Entry 2K2R (solution NMR); this record covers chains A and B.

[Chain A]
Protein: Alpha-parvin
Organism: Homo sapiens
UniProtKB: Q9NVD7 (PARVA_HUMAN); residues 1-129 here correspond to UniProt positions 244-372 (UniProt number = residue number + 243)
Amino-acid sequence (129 residues; row label = number of the first residue in the row):
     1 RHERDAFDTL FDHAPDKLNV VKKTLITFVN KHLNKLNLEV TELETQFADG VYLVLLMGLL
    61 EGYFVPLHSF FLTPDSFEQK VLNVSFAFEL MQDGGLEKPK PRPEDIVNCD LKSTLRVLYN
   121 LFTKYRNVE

[Chain B]
Protein: Paxillin
Amino-acid sequence (10 residues; each row starts with the number of its first residue):
     1 DLDALLADLE

[How chain A and chain B interact]
Residue-residue contacts (9):
  A6(A) - D1(B)
  T9(A) - L2(B)
  L10(A) - L2(B)
  L10(A) - L5(B)
  A14(A) - L2(B)
  K17(A) - L6(B)
  T24(A) - L9(B)
  Y119(A) - L5(B)
  R126(A) - D8(B)

[In short]
8 residues of chain A face 6 of chain B across their interface.
Chain A is Alpha-parvin (Homo sapiens) and chain B is Paxillin; the structure, The NMR structure of
alpha-parvin CH2/paxillin LD1 complex, was determined by solution NMR.
